Entry 6ZOG (X-ray diffraction, 2.75 A resolution); this record covers chains A and E of the 5 polymer chains in the assembly.

[Chain A]
Molecule: Multidrug efflux pump subunit AcrB
From: Escherichia coli K-12
UniProt: P31224 (ACRB_ECOLI); numbering as in UniProt (aligned over 1-1049)
Chain sequence (1057 residues; row label = number of the first residue in the row):
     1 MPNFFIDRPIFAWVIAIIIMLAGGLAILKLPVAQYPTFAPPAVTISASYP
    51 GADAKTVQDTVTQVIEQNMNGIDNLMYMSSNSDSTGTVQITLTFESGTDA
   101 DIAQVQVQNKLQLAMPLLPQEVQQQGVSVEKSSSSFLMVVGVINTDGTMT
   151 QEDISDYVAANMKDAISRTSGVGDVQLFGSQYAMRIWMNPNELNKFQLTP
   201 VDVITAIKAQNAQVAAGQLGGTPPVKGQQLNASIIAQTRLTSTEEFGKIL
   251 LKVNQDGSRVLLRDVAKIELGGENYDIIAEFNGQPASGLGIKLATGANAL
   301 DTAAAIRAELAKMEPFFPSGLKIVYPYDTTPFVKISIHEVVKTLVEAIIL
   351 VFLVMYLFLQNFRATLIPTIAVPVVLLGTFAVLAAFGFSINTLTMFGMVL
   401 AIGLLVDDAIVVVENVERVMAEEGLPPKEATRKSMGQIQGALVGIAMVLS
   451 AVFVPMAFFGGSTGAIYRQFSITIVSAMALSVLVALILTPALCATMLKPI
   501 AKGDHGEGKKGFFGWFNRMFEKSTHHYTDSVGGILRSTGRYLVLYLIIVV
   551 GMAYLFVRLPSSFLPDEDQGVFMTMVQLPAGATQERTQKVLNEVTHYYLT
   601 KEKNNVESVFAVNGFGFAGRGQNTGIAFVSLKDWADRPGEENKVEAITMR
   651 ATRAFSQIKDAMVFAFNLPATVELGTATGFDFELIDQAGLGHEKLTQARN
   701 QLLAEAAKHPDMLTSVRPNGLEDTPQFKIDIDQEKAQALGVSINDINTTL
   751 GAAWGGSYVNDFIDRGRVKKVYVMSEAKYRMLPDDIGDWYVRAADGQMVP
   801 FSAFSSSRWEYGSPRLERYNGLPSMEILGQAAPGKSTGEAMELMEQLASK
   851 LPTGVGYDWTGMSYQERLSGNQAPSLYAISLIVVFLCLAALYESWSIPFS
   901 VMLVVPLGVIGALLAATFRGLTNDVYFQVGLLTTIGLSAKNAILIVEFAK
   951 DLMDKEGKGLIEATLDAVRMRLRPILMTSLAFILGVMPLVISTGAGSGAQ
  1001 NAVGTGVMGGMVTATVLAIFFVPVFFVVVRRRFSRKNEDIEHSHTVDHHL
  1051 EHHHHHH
Not modelled in the structure: 1035-1057
Construct notes: engineered mutation Phe38 (Ile in P31224), Thr671 (Ile in P31224); expression tag (1050-1057)
From the paper describing this entry:
  - mutagenesis - L393A, I466A, F563A, L674A: decreased growth in response to drugs with low molecular weight (LMW)
  - mutagenesis - F563A: decreased growth in response to fusidic acid (FUA)
  - mutagenesis - F563A: decreased growth in response to novobiocin
  - mutagenesis - F380A/F563A: decreased growth in response to FUA
  - mutagenesis - F380A/F563A: unchanged growth in response to doxorubicin
  - mutagenesis - G621P: unchanged growth in response to RFB
  - mutagenesis - T934A, L937A: decreased growth in response to erythromycin
  - mutagenesis - T934A, L937A: unchanged growth in response to Doxorubicin
  - mutagenesis - L393A, I466A, L674A: decreased growth in response to beta-lactams, linezolid, and phenicols
  - mutagenesis - F380A/F563A, F563A/L674A: abolished growth in response to DDM
  - mutagenesis - F380A/F563A, F563A: decreased growth in response to beta-lactams
  - mutagenesis - F563A: decreased growth in response to phenicols
  - mutagenesis - G621P: decreased growth in response to 3-FOR
  - catalytic residues: Asp407, Asp408, Lys940 (citing earlier work)
  - mutagenesis - T934A, L937A: increased growth in response to beta-lactams
  - mutagenesis - T934A, L937A: increased growth in response to novobiocin
  - mutagenesis - A981C: unchanged growth in response to all the tested drugs

[Chain E]
Molecule: Darpin
From: synthetic construct
Notes: antibody fragment or engineered binder
Chain sequence (169 residues; each row starts with the number of its first residue):
     1 MRGSHHHHHHGSDLGKKLLEAARAGRDDEVRILMANGADVNAADVVGWTP
    51 LHLAAYWGHLEIVEVLLKNGADVNAYDTLGSTPLHLAAHFGHLEIVEVLL
   101 KNGADVNAKDDNGITPLHLAANRGHLEIVEVLLKYGADVNAQDKFGKTAF
   151 DISINNGNEDLAEILQKLN
Not modelled in the structure: 1-12, 167-169

[Interface between chain A and chain E]
Residue-residue contacts (31; chain A residue first):
  Lys659(A) - Asp13(E)  salt bridge
  Asp660(A) - Lys16(E)  salt bridge
  Asp723(A) - Arg23(E)  hydrogen bond (backbone-side chain)
  Asp723(A) - Trp57(E)
  Pro725(A) - Val46(E)  hydrophobic
  Phe727(A) - Leu79(E)  hydrophobic
  Asp732(A) - Phe145(E)
  Glu734(A) - Lys147(E)  salt bridge
  Lys735(A) - Phe145(E)
  Ser802(A) - Lys144(E)  hydrogen bond (backbone-side chain)
  Ala803(A) - Phe145(E)
  Phe804(A) - Phe145(E)
  Ser805(A) - Lys144(E)  hydrogen bond (backbone-side chain)
  Ser805(A) - Phe145(E)
  Ser806(A) - Asn112(E)
  Ser807(A) - Leu79(E)
  Ser807(A) - Asn112(E)  hydrogen bond (backbone-side chain)
  Arg808(A) - Leu79(E)
  Arg808(A) - His89(E)
  Arg808(A) - Arg123(E)
  Trp809(A) - Val46(E)  hydrophobic
  Trp809(A) - Trp48(E)
  Trp809(A) - Asp77(E)
  Trp809(A) - Thr78(E)  hydrogen bond
  Trp809(A) - Leu79(E)
  Glu810(A) - Tyr56(E)
  Tyr811(A) - Arg23(E)
  Tyr811(A) - Trp48(E)  hydrophobic
  Tyr811(A) - Leu53(E)
  Tyr811(A) - Tyr56(E)  hydrogen bond (backbone-side chain)
  Tyr811(A) - Trp57(E)  hydrophobic
Other interface residues (no listed pair), chain A (19 interface residues in all): Glu722
Other interface residues (no listed pair), chain E (19 interface residues in all): Asp44, Asp110

[Summary]
Chain A and chain E each contribute 19 residues to their interface, with 6 hydrogen bonds and 3 salt bridges.
Polar contacts include Lys659(A)-Asp13(E), Asp660(A)-Lys16(E) and Glu734(A)-Lys147(E). From the paper:
catalytic residues Asp407(A), Asp408(A) and Lys940(A); L393A, I466A and F563A of chain A, among others, reduce
growth in response to drugs with low molecular weight (LMW); 10 substitutions were tested in all.
Chain A is Multidrug efflux pump subunit AcrB (Escherichia coli K-12) and chain E is Darpin (synthetic
construct); the structure, Minocycline binding to the deep binding pocket of AcrB-I38F_I671T, was determined
by X-ray diffraction (same publication as 6ZO5, 6ZO6, 6ZO7, 6ZO8, 6ZO9, 6ZOA and 6 further entries).
